Entry 7SO5 (X-ray diffraction, 1.80 A resolution); this record covers chains L and A of the 3 polymer chains in the assembly.

# Chain L
Molecule: Fab B2 LC
Organism: Homo sapiens
Notes: antibody fragment or engineered binder
Chain sequence (216 residues; numbered 1 to 216; the number before each row is that of its first residue):
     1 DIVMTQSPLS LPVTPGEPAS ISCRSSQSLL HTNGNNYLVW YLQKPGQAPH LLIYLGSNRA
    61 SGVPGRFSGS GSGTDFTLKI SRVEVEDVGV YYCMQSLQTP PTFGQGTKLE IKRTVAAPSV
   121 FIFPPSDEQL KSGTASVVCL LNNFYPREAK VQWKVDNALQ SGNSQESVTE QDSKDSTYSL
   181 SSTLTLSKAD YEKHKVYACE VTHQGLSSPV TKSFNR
Disulfides: Cys-23/Cys-93, Cys-139/Cys-199

# Chain A
Molecule: Toxin B
Organism: Clostridioides difficile R20291
Notes: EC 2.4.1.-
UniProt: P18177 (TCDB_CLODI); residue numbers follow UniProt; this construct covers 3-543
Chain sequence (541 residues; numbered 3 to 543; the number before each row is that of its first residue):
     3 LVNRKQLEKM ANVRFRTQED EYVAILDALE EYHNMSENTV VEKYLKLKDI NSLTDIYIDT
    63 YKKSGRNKAL KKFKEYLVTE VLELKNNNLT PVEKNLHFVW IGGQINDTAI NYINQWKDVN
   123 SDYNVNVFYD SNAFLINTLK KTVVESAIND TLESFRENLN DPRFDYNKFF RKRMEIIYDK
   183 QKNFINYYKA QREENPELII DDIVKTYLSN EYSKEIDELN TYIEESLNKI TQNSGNDVRN
   243 FEEFKNGESF NLYEQELVER WNLAAASDIL RISALKEIGG MYLDVDMLPG IQPDLFESIE
   303 KPSSVTVDFW EMTKLEAIMK YKEYIPEYTS EHFDMLDEEV QSSFESVLAS KSDKSEIFSS
   363 LGDMEASPLE VKIAFNSKGI INQGLISVKD SYCSNLIVKQ IENRYKILNN SLNPAISEDN
   423 DFNTTTNTFI DSIMAEANAD NGRFMMELGK YLRVGFFPDV KTTINLSGPE AYAAAYQDLL
   483 MFKEGSMNIH LIEADLRNFE ISKTNISQST EQEMASLWSF DDARAKAQFE EYKRNYFEGS
   543 L
Not modelled in the structure: 305-306
From the paper describing this entry:
  - mutagenesis - S66A/R68A (26-fold): decreased binding to Fab B2 HC
  - contacts within the chain: Arg-18/Arg-68, Arg-18/Glu-21 (hydrogen bond)
  - mutagenesis - S66A/R68A: unchanged binding to B1

# How chain L and chain A interact
Contacting residue pairs (11):
  Asn-33(L) with Ile-58(A); Thr-62(A), hydrogen bond
  Asn-35(L) with Glu-23(A); Ile-58(A)
  Tyr-37(L) with Glu-23(A), hydrogen bond
  Tyr-54(L) with Asp-22(A); Val-25(A); Ala-26(A), hydrogen bond (side chain-backbone); Asp-29(A), hydrogen bond
  Leu-55(L) with Asp-22(A)
  Asn-58(L) with Ala-26(A)
Other interface residues (no listed pair), chain L (8 interface residues in all): Arg-59, Ser-61
Other interface residues (no listed pair), chain A (8 interface residues in all): Glu-32
The authors on this interface:
  - residue pairs: Asn-33(L)/Thr-62(A) (hydrogen bond), Tyr-37(L)/Glu-23(A), Tyr-54(L)/Asp-22(A) (hydrophobic contact)
  - epitope / paratope residues, chain L: Asn-33(L), Tyr-37(L), Tyr-54(L)
  - epitope / paratope residues, chain A: Asp-22(A), Glu-23(A), Thr-62(A)

# Overview
The chain L/chain A interface involves 8 residues from each chain, with 4 hydrogen bonds. Polar pairs include
Asn-33(L)/Thr-62(A), Tyr-37(L)/Glu-23(A) and Tyr-54(L)/Ala-26(A). The paper describes a hydrogen bond between
Asn-33(L) and Thr-62(A); a contact between Tyr-37(L) and Glu-23(A); a hydrophobic contact between Tyr-54(L)
and Asp-22(A). From the paper: S66A/R68A of chain A reduce binding to Fab B2 HC; epitope/paratope residues
Asn-33(L), Tyr-37(L) and Asp-22(A) among others.
Here chain L is Fab B2 LC (Homo sapiens) and chain A is Toxin B (Clostridioides difficile R20291). Entry 7SO5
(Novel structural insights for a pair of monoclonal antibodies recognizing non-overlapping epitopes of the
glucosyltransferase domain ...) was determined by X-ray diffraction (same publication as 7SO7).
